Entry 6XXX (X-ray diffraction, 1.25 A resolution); this record covers chains AAA and BBB.

# Chain AAA
Name: Calmodulin-1
Source organism: Homo sapiens
UniProtKB: P0DP23 (CALM1_HUMAN); numbering as in UniProt (aligned over 1-149)
Sequence (149 residues; row label = number of the first residue in the row):
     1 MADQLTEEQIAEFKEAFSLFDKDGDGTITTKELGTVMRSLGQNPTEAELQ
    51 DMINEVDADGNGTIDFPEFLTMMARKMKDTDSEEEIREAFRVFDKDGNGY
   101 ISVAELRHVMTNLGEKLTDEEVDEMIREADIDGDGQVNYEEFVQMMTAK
Disordered / not traced: 1-3
Sequence notes: conflict V103 (Ala in P0DP23)
UniProt features mapped onto this chain:
  - binding site (Ca(2+)): D21, D23, D25, T27, E32, D57, D59, N61, T63, E68, D94, D96, N98, Y100, E105, D130, D132, D134, Q136, E141
  - modified residue: A2 (N-acetylalanine), K22 (N6-acetyllysine), T45 (Phosphothreonine), S82 (Phosphoserine), K95 (N6-acetyllysine), Y100 (Phosphotyrosine), S102 (Phosphoserine), T111 (Phosphothreonine), K116 (N6,N6,N6-trimethyllysine), Y139 (Phosphotyrosine)
  - cross-link: K22 (Glycyl lysine isopeptide (Lys-Gly) (interchain with G-Cter in SUMO2))

# Chain BBB
Name: Lys-lys-ala-val-trp-his-lys-leu-leu-ser-lys-gln-arg-lys-arg-ala-val-val-ala-cys-phe
Sequence (21 residues; numbered 1 to 21; the number before each row is that of its first residue):
     1 KKAVWHKLLSKQRKRAVVACF

# How chain AAA and chain BBB interact
Residue-residue contacts (58):
  E12(AAA) with R13(BBB), salt bridge
  E15(AAA) with R13(BBB), salt bridge
  A16(AAA) with R13(BBB)
  L19(AAA) with R13(BBB); K14(BBB)
  F20(AAA) with V17(BBB), hydrophobic; V18(BBB), hydrophobic
  M37(AAA) with V18(BBB), hydrophobic
  S39(AAA) with K11(BBB), hydrogen bond (backbone-side chain)
  L40(AAA) with K11(BBB); R15(BBB)
  Q42(AAA) with R15(BBB)
  M52(AAA) with V18(BBB); F21(BBB)
  E55(AAA) with F21(BBB)
  V56(AAA) with F21(BBB), hydrophobic
  F69(AAA) with V17(BBB), hydrophobic
  M72(AAA) with C20(BBB); F21(BBB), hydrophobic
  M73(AAA) with V17(BBB), hydrophobic; C20(BBB), hydrophobic
  K76(AAA) with C20(BBB), hydrogen bond (side chain-backbone)
  M77(AAA) with C20(BBB), hydrophobic
  E85(AAA) with R13(BBB), salt bridge
  A89(AAA) with L9(BBB), hydrophobic; Q12(BBB)
  V92(AAA) with Q12(BBB); R15(BBB)
  F93(AAA) with Q12(BBB)
  L106(AAA) with L8(BBB), hydrophobic
  M110(AAA) with L8(BBB), hydrophobic
  N112(AAA) with R15(BBB), hydrogen bond (backbone-side chain)
  L113(AAA) with L8(BBB); K11(BBB), hydrogen bond (backbone-side chain); Q12(BBB); R15(BBB)
  G114(AAA) with K11(BBB), hydrogen bond (backbone-side chain)
  E115(AAA) with K7(BBB), salt bridge; L8(BBB); K11(BBB), salt bridge
  E121(AAA) with V4(BBB)
  E124(AAA) with K1(BBB), salt bridge
  M125(AAA) with K1(BBB); V4(BBB), hydrophobic; W5(BBB), hydrogen bond (backbone-side chain); L8(BBB), hydrophobic
  E128(AAA) with K1(BBB), hydrogen bond (side chain-backbone); K2(BBB); W5(BBB)
  A129(AAA) with W5(BBB), hydrophobic
  M145(AAA) with K2(BBB); W5(BBB), hydrophobic; H6(BBB), hydrogen bond (backbone-side chain)
  M146(AAA) with W5(BBB); L9(BBB), hydrophobic
  A148(AAA) with H6(BBB), hydrogen bond (backbone-side chain)
  K149(AAA) with H6(BBB); R13(BBB)
Also at the interface, not in a pair above, chain AAA (46 interface residues in all): I28, L33, V36, I53, I64, I86, E88, I126, V137, F142
Also at the interface, not in a pair above, chain BBB (18 interface residues in all): S10

# Summary
46 residues of chain AAA face 18 of chain BBB across their interface; the contacts include 9 hydrogen bonds
and 6 salt bridges. Polar contacts include E12(AAA)-R13(BBB), E15(AAA)-R13(BBB) and E85(AAA)-R13(BBB). From
UniProt: 20 Ca2+-binding residues on chain AAA.
Here chain AAA is Calmodulin-1 (Homo sapiens) and chain BBB is
Lys-lys-ala-val-trp-his-lys-leu-leu-ser-lys-gln-arg-lys-arg-ala-val-val-ala-cys-phe. Entry 6XXX (1.25 Angstrom
crystal structure of Ca/CaM A102V:RyR2 peptide complex) was determined by X-ray diffraction (same publication
as 6XXF and 6XY3).
